6OF9 - chains C and G of the 9 polymer chains in the assembly; structure by X-ray diffraction, 3.00 A resolution.

Chain C (and G):
Protein: CaMKII hub
Source organism: Chlamydomonas reinhardtii
Notes: chain G of this document is another copy of the same molecule, construct and numbering; everything in this record applies to it too
UniProt: A8IHL6 (A8IHL6_CHLRE); residues 23-156 here correspond to UniProt positions 1-134 (UniProt number = residue number - 22)
Amino-acid sequence (134 residues; numbered 23 to 156; the number before each row is that of its first residue):
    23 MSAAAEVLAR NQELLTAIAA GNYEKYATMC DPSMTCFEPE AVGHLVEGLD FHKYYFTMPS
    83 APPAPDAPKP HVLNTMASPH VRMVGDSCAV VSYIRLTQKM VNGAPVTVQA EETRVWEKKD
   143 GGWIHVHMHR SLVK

How chain C and chain G interact:
Residue-residue contacts - 28 pairs, chain C then chain G:
  Pro90(C) - Pro81(G)  hydrophobic
  His93(C) - Tyr76(G)  hydrogen bond (backbone-side chain)
  His93(C) - Thr79(G)  hydrogen bond
  His93(C) - Met80(G)
  His93(C) - Pro81(G)
  Leu95(C) - Asp72(G)
  Leu95(C) - Tyr76(G)  hydrophobic
  Thr97(C) - Phe73(G)
  Ile116(C) - His66(G)
  Leu118(C) - Ala63(G)
  Leu118(C) - Val64(G)  hydrophobic
  Leu118(C) - His66(G)
  Leu118(C) - Val68(G)  hydrophobic
  Gln120(C) - Phe73(G)  hydrogen bond (side chain-backbone)
  Gln120(C) - Tyr76(G)  hydrogen bond (backbone-side chain)
  Gln120(C) - Tyr77(G)  hydrogen bond
  Lys121(C) - Tyr76(G)  hydrogen bond (backbone-side chain)
  Met122(C) - Tyr76(G)
  Met122(C) - Met80(G)  hydrophobic
  Met122(C) - Pro81(G)
  Pro127(C) - Tyr76(G)  hydrophobic
  Pro127(C) - Tyr77(G)  hydrophobic
  Pro127(C) - Met80(G)  hydrophobic
  Thr129(C) - Glu62(G)  hydrogen bond (side chain-backbone)
  Thr129(C) - Val64(G)
  Thr129(C) - Tyr77(G)
  Gln131(C) - Val64(G)
  Gln131(C) - His66(G)  hydrogen bond
Other interface residues (no listed pair), chain C (16 interface residues in all): Lys91, Val94, Ala99, Ser100
Other interface residues (no listed pair), chain G (13 interface residues in all): Leu67

Summary:
16 residues of chain C face 13 of chain G across their interface; the contacts include 8 hydrogen bonds. Polar
contacts include His93(C)-Tyr76(G), His93(C)-Thr79(G) and Gln120(C)-Phe73(G).
Both chains are CaMKII hub (Chlamydomonas reinhardtii). Entry 6OF9 (Structure of the Chlamydamonas reinhardtii
CamKII hub homology domain) was determined by X-ray diffraction, deposited together with 6OF8.
